Entry 7Y5U (electron microscopy, 3.80 A resolution); this record covers chains D and C of the 5 polymer chains in the assembly.

[Chain D]
Name: Histone H3.1
From: Homo sapiens
Reference sequence: P68431 (H31_HUMAN); residues 0-135 here correspond to UniProt positions 1-136 (UniProt number = residue number + 1)
Chain sequence (136 residues; row label = number of the first residue in the row; numbering starts at 0):
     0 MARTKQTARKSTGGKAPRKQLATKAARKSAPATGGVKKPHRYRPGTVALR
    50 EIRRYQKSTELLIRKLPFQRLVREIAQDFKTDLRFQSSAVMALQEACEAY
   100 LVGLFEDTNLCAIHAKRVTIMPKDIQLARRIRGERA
Not modelled in the structure: 0, 12-35, 135
Swiss-Prot annotation at these positions:
  - modified residue: R2 (Asymmetric dimethylarginine), T3 (Phosphothreonine), K4 (Allysine), Q5 (5-glutamyl dopamine), T6 (Phosphothreonine), R8 (Citrulline), K9 (N6,N6,N6-trimethyllysine), S10 (ADP-ribosylserine), T11 (Phosphothreonine), K14 (N6-(2-hydroxyisobutyryl)lysine), R17 (Asymmetric dimethylarginine), K18 (N6-(2-hydroxyisobutyryl)lysine), K23 (N6-(2-hydroxyisobutyryl)lysine), R26 (Citrulline), K27 (N6,N6,N6-trimethyllysine), S28 (ADP-ribosylserine), K36 (N6,N6,N6-trimethyllysine), K37 (N6-methyllysine), Y41 (Phosphotyrosine), K56 (N6,N6,N6-trimethyllysine) and 8 more in UniProt
  - lipidation: K18 (N6-decanoyllysine)

[Chain C]
Name: Histone-binding protein RBBP4
From: Homo sapiens
Reference sequence: Q09028 (RBBP4_HUMAN); residues 1-425 here = UniProt positions 1-425
Chain sequence (425 residues; numbered 1 to 425; the number before each row is that of its first residue):
     1 MADKEAAFDDAVEERVINEEYKIWKKNTPFLYDLVMTHALEWPSLTAQWL
    51 PDVTRPEGKDFSIHRLVLGTHTSDEQNHLVIASVQLPNDDAQFDASHYDS
   101 EKGEFGGFGSVSGKIEIEIKINHEGEVNRARYMPQNPCIIATKTPSSDVL
   151 VFDYTKHPSKPDPSGECNPDLRLRGHQKEGYGLSWNPNLSGHLLSASDDH
   201 TICLWDISAVPKEGKVVDAKTIFTGHTAVVEDVSWHLLHESLFGSVADDQ
   251 KLMIWDTRSNNTSKPSHSVDAHTAEVNCLSFNPYSEFILATGSADKTVAL
   301 WDLRNLKLKLHSFESHKDEIFQVQWSPHNETILASSGTDRRLNVWDLSKI
   351 GEEQSPEDAEDGPPELLFIHGGHTAKISDFSWNPNEPWVICSVSEDNIMQ
   401 VWQMAENIYNDEDPEGSVDPEGQGS
Not modelled in the structure: 1-10, 412-425
Swiss-Prot annotation at these positions:
  - modified residue: A2 (N-acetylalanine), K4 (N6-acetyllysine), S110 (Phosphoserine), K160 (N6-acetyllysine), S355 (Phosphoserine)
  - cross-link (Glycyl lysine isopeptide (Lys-Gly)): K4 (interchain with G-Cter in SUMO2), K160 (interchain with G-Cter in SUMO2)

[Interface between chain D and chain C]
Pairs across the interface (21; chain D residue first):
  A1(D) with E231(C)
  R2(D) with Y181(C); E231(C), salt bridge; N277(C); F321(C)
  K4(D) with E126(C), salt bridge; Y181(C)
  Q5(D) with H71(C); E395(C), hydrogen bond
  T6(D) with S73(C)
  A7(D) with P43(C), hydrophobic; H71(C)
  R8(D) with W42(C); N397(C)
  K9(D) with E41(C), salt bridge; W42(C)
  S10(D) with L40(C), hydrogen bond (side chain-backbone); E41(C), hydrogen bond (side chain-backbone); N397(C)
  N108(D) with S110(C)
  I112(D) with F108(C), hydrophobic
Other interface residues (no listed pair), chain C (19 interface residues in all): G109, V229, D248, K376

[Overview]
Chain D and chain C form an interface of 11 and 19 residues respectively, with 3 hydrogen bonds and 3 salt
bridges. Among the polar pairs are R2(D)-E231(C), K4(D)-E126(C) and K9(D)-E41(C).
Here chain D is Histone H3.1 and chain C is Histone-binding protein RBBP4, both from Homo sapiens. Entry 7Y5U
(Cryo-EM structure of the monomeric human CAF1LC-H3-H4 complex) was determined by electron microscopy (same
publication as 7Y5K, 7Y5L, 7Y5O, 7Y5V, 7Y5W, 7Y61 and 4 further entries).
